PDB entry 4AQ5 | electron microscopy, 6.20 A resolution (low resolution: residue-level contacts below are approximate; hydrogen-bond / salt-bridge calls are withheld) | chains D and E of the 5 polymer chains in the assembly

Chain D:
Protein: Acetylcholine receptor subunit alpha
From: Torpedo marmorata
UniProtKB: P02711 (ACHA_TORMA); residues -23 to 437 here correspond to UniProt positions 1-461 (UniProt number = residue number + 24)
Chain sequence (461 residues; each row starts with the number of its first residue; numbers below 1 keep their minus sign (Met-23 is residue -23)):
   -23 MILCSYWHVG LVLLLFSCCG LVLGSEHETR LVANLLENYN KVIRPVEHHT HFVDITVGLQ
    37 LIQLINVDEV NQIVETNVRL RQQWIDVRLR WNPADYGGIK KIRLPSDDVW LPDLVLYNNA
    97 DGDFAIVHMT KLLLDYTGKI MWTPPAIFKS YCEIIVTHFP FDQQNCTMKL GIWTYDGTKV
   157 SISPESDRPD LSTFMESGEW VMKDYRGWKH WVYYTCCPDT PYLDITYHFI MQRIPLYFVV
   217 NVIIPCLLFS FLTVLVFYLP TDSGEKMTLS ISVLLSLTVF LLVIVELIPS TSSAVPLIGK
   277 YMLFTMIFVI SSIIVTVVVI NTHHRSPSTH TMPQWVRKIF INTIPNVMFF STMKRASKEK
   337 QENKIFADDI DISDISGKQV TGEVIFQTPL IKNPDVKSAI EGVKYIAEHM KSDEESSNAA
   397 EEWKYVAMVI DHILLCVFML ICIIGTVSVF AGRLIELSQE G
Not modelled in the structure: -23 to 0, 307-373
Disulfides: Cys128-Cys142, Cys192-Cys193
Curated features (UniProtKB/Swiss-Prot):
  - glycosylation: Asn141 (N-linked (GlcNAc...) asparagine)
What the authors report for this chain:
  - disease-associated variants - V285I: decreased signaling (citing earlier work)

Chain E:
Protein: Acetylcholine receptor gamma subunit
From: Torpedo marmorata
UniProtKB: Q6S3H9 (Q6S3H9_TORMA); residues 1-488 here correspond to UniProt positions 18-505 (UniProt number = residue number + 17)
Chain sequence (488 residues; each row starts with the number of its first residue):
     1 NEEGRLIEKL LGDYDKRIKP AKTLDHVIDV TLKLTLTNLI SLNEKEEALT TNVWIEIQWN
    61 DYRLSWNTSE YEGIDLVRIP SELLWLPDVV LENNVDGQFE VAYYANVLVY NDGSMYWLPP
   121 AIYRSTCPIA VTYFPFDWQN CSLVFRSQTY NAHEVNLQLS AEEGEVVEWI HIDPEDFTEN
   181 GEWTIRHRPA KKNYNWQLTK DDIDFQEIIF FLIIQRKPLF YIINIIAPCV LISSLVVLVY
   241 FLPAQAGGQK CTLSISVLLA QTIFLFLIAQ KVPETSLNVP LIGKYLIFVM FVSLVIVTNC
   301 VIVLNVSLRT PNTHSLSEKI KHLFLEFLPK YLGMHLEPSE ETPEKPQPRR RSSFGIMIKA
   361 EEYILKKPRS ELMFEEQKDR HGLKRVNKMT SDIDIGTTVD LYKDLANFAP EIKSCVEACN
   421 FIAKSTKEQN DSGSENENWV LIGKVIDKAC FWIALLLFSL GTLAIFLTGH LNQVPEFPFP
   481 GDPRKYVP
Not modelled in the structure: 165-171, 315-413, 478-488
Disulfides: Cys127-Cys141

How chain D and chain E interact:
Residue-residue contacts (41):
  Val8(D) - Arg17(E)
  Ile41(D) - Asp96(E)
  Ile41(D) - Thr126(E)
  Asn42(D) - Glu46(E)
  Ile75(D) - Leu24(E)
  Arg79(D) - Tyr150(E)
  Arg79(D) - Asn151(E)
  Arg79(D) - Glu154(E)
  Ile102(D) - Gln98(E)
  Lys107(D) - Asp88(E)
  Lys107(D) - Gln148(E)
  Lys107(D) - Thr149(E)
  Lys107(D) - Tyr150(E)
  Ile220(D) - Leu294(E)
  Leu224(D) - Val297(E)
  Leu228(D) - Leu258(E)
  Leu235(D) - Leu308(E)
  Asp238(D) - Leu308(E)
  Asp238(D) - Arg309(E)
  Asp238(D) - Thr310(E)
  Ser239(D) - Leu308(E)
  Ser239(D) - His314(E)
  Glu241(D) - Asn312(E)
  Glu241(D) - His314(E)
  Lys242(D) - Leu308(E)
  Leu245(D) - Thr252(E)
  Leu245(D) - Ile255(E)
  Ser248(D) - Leu259(E)
  Ser252(D) - Leu259(E)
  Phe256(D) - Leu259(E)
  Phe256(D) - Thr262(E)
  Phe256(D) - Ile263(E)
  Leu263(D) - Phe266(E)
  Glu377(D) - Cys415(E)
  Glu377(D) - Cys419(E)
  Lys380(D) - Val416(E)
  Lys380(D) - Cys419(E)
  Tyr381(D) - Ala418(E)
  Tyr381(D) - Cys419(E)
  Glu384(D) - Ile422(E)
  Glu384(D) - Ala423(E)
Interface residues without a listed pair, chain D (29 interface residues in all): Leu12, Ile38, Ile123, Leu231, Val249
Interface residues without a listed pair, chain E (38 interface residues in all): Thr199, Cys251, Gln270, Val301, Leu304, Pro311

In short:
The interface between chain D and chain E involves 29 residues on one side and 38 on the other. From the
paper: V285I of chain D reduces signaling.
Here chain D is Acetylcholine receptor subunit alpha and chain E is Acetylcholine receptor gamma subunit, both
from Torpedo marmorata. Entry 4AQ5 (Gating movement in acetylcholine receptor analysed by time-resolved
electron cryo-microscopy (closed class)) was determined by electron microscopy together with 4AQ9 from the
same study.
